PDB entry 6BF9 | electron microscopy, 7.20 A resolution (low resolution: residue-level contacts below are approximate; hydrogen-bond / salt-bridge calls are withheld) | chains A and B of the 6 polymer chains in the assembly

[Chain A (and B)]
Molecule: Insulin-degrading enzyme
From: Homo sapiens
Notes: EC 3.4.24.56; chain B of this document is another copy of the same molecule, construct and numbering; everything in this record applies to it too
Reference sequence: P14735 (IDE_HUMAN); numbering as in UniProt (aligned over 46-1011)
Sequence (966 residues; numbered 46 to 1011; the number before each row is that of its first residue):
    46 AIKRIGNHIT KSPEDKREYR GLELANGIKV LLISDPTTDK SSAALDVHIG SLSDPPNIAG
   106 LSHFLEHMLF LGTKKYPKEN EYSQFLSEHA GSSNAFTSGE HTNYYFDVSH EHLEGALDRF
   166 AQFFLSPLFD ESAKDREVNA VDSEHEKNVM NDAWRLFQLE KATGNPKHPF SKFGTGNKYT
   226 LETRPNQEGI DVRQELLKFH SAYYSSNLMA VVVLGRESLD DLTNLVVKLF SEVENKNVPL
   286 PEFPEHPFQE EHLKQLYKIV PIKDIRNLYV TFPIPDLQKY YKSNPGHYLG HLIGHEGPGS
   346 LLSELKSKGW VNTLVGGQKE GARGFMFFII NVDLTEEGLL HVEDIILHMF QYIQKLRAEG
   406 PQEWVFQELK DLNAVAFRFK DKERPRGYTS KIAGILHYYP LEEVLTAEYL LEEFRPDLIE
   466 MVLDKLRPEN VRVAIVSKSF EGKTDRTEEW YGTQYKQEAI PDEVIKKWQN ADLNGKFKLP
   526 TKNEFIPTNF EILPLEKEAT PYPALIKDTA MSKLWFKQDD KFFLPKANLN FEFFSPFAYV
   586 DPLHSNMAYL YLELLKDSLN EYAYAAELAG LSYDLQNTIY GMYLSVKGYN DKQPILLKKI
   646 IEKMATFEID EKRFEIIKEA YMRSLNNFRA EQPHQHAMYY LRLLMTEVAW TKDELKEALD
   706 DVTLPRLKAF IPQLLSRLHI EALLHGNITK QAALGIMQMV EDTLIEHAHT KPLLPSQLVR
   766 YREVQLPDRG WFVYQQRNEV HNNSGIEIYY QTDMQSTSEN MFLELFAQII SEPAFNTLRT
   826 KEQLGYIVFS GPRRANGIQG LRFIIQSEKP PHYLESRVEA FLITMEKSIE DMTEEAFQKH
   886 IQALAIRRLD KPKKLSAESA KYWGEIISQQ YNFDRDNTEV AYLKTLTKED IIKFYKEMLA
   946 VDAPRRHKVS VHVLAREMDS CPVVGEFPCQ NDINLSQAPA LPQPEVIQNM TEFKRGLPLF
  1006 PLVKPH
Not modelled in the structure: 58, 964-980 (chain B: 963-988)
Differences from the reference sequence: conflict Leu-110 (Cys in P14735), Ser-171 (Cys in P14735), Ala-178 (Cys in P14735), Val-257 (Cys in P14735), Leu-414 (Cys in P14735), Asn-573 (Cys in P14735), Ser-590 (Cys in P14735), Ser-789 (Cys in P14735), Ala-812 (Cys in P14735), Ala-819 (Cys in P14735), Ser-904 (Cys in P14735)
Curated features (UniProtKB/Swiss-Prot):
  - motif: Glu-853 to Tyr-858 (SlyX motif)
  - active site: Glu-111 (Proton acceptor)
  - binding site (Zn(2+)): His-108, His-112, Glu-189
  - binding site (substrate): His-336 to Gly-342, Leu-359 to Gln-363
  - binding site (ATP): Arg-429, Asp-895 to Ser-901
  - modified residue (N6-succinyllysine): Lys-192, Lys-697
  - mutagenesis: Glu-111 (E111Q: Loss of catalytic activity), Ser-132 (S132C: Increases catalytic rate towards INS and amyloid; when associated with C-817), Asn-184 (N184C: Increases catalytic rate towards INS and amyloid; when associated with C-828), Pro-286 (P286G: Reduced enzyme activity), Gly-366 to Gly-369 (Reduced enzyme activity), Asp-426 (D426C: Increases catalytic rate towards INS and amyloid; when associated with C-899), Tyr-496 (Y496A: Strongly reduced enzyme activity), Phe-530 (F530A: Strongly increased enzyme activity), Arg-767 (R767A: Decreases dimerization. No effect on degradation of ANP. Retains the ability to degrade an aberrant form of ANP, when in the presence of both ANP and the aberrant ANP), Glu-817 (E817C: Increases catalytic rate towards INS and amyloid; when associated with C-132), Gln-828 (Q828C: Increases catalytic rate towards INS and amyloid; when associated with C-184), Tyr-831 (Y831F: No effect on catalytic activity), 1 further mutagenesis entry in UniProt
From the paper describing this entry:
  - mutagenesis - F530A: increased catalytic activity (citing earlier work)

[Interface between chain A and chain B]
Contacting residue pairs (45):
  Phe-582(A) / Val-585(B)
  Phe-582(A) / His-589(B)
  Trp-695(A) / Ser-761(B)
  Trp-695(A) / Gln-762(B)
  Glu-699(A) / Leu-759(B)
  Glu-699(A) / Ser-761(B)
  Asp-706(A) / Lys-756(B)
  Arg-711(A) / Gln-718(B)
  Gln-718(A) / Arg-711(B)
  Lys-756(A) / Glu-702(B)
  Leu-759(A) / Glu-699(B)
  Pro-760(A) / Asn-994(B)
  Pro-760(A) / Thr-996(B)
  Ser-761(A) / Trp-695(B)
  Ser-761(A) / Glu-699(B)
  Ser-761(A) / Thr-996(B)
  Gln-762(A) / Trp-695(B)
  Leu-763(A) / Arg-1000(B)
  Arg-765(A) / Arg-1000(B)
  Arg-767(A) / Lys-999(B)
  Arg-767(A) / Arg-1000(B)
  Arg-767(A) / Leu-1004(B)
  Thr-996(A) / Pro-760(B)
  Thr-996(A) / Ser-761(B)
  Lys-999(A) / Arg-767(B)
  Arg-1000(A) / Leu-763(B)
  Arg-1000(A) / Val-764(B)
  Arg-1000(A) / Arg-765(B)
  Arg-1000(A) / Arg-767(B)
  Arg-1000(A) / Leu-1007(B)
  Gly-1001(A) / Leu-1007(B)
  Leu-1002(A) / Arg-767(B)
  Leu-1002(A) / Pro-1006(B)
  Pro-1003(A) / Leu-1004(B)
  Pro-1003(A) / Pro-1006(B)
  Leu-1004(A) / Arg-767(B)
  Leu-1004(A) / Pro-1003(B)
  Leu-1004(A) / Leu-1004(B)
  Pro-1006(A) / Arg-1000(B)
  Pro-1006(A) / Gly-1001(B)
  Pro-1006(A) / Leu-1002(B)
  Pro-1006(A) / Pro-1003(B)
  Leu-1007(A) / Arg-1000(B)
  Leu-1007(A) / Gly-1001(B)
  Val-1008(A) / Arg-1000(B)
Also at the interface, not in a pair above, chain A (29 interface residues in all): Pro-587, His-589, Glu-702, Val-764, Phe-1005
Also at the interface, not in a pair above, chain B (30 interface residues in all): Leu-588, Glu-692, Asp-706, Phe-1005

[Overview]
29 residues of chain A and 30 residues of chain B are in contact. Curated annotation (UniProt) lists
active-site residue Glu-111(A), 3 Zn2+-binding residues, 12 substrate-binding residues and 8 ATP-binding
residues on chain A. The paper reports that F530A of chain A increases catalytic activity.
Chain A and chain B are both Insulin-degrading enzyme (Homo sapiens); the structure, Cryo-EM structure of
human insulin degrading enzyme in complex with FAB H11-E heavy chain, FAB H11-E ..., was determined by
electron microscopy together with 5WOB, 6B3Q, 6B70, 6B7Z, 6BF7 and 6BFC from the same study.
